PDB entry 9NE7 | electron microscopy, 3.53 A resolution | chains A and T of the 6 polymer chains in the assembly

Chain A:
Molecule: DNA polymerase epsilon catalytic subunit A
Organism: Homo sapiens
Notes: EC 2.7.7.7, 3.1.11.-
UniProtKB: Q07864 (DPOE1_HUMAN); residues 1-1200 here = UniProt positions 1-1200
Amino-acid sequence (1200 residues; numbered 1 to 1200; the number before each row is that of its first residue):
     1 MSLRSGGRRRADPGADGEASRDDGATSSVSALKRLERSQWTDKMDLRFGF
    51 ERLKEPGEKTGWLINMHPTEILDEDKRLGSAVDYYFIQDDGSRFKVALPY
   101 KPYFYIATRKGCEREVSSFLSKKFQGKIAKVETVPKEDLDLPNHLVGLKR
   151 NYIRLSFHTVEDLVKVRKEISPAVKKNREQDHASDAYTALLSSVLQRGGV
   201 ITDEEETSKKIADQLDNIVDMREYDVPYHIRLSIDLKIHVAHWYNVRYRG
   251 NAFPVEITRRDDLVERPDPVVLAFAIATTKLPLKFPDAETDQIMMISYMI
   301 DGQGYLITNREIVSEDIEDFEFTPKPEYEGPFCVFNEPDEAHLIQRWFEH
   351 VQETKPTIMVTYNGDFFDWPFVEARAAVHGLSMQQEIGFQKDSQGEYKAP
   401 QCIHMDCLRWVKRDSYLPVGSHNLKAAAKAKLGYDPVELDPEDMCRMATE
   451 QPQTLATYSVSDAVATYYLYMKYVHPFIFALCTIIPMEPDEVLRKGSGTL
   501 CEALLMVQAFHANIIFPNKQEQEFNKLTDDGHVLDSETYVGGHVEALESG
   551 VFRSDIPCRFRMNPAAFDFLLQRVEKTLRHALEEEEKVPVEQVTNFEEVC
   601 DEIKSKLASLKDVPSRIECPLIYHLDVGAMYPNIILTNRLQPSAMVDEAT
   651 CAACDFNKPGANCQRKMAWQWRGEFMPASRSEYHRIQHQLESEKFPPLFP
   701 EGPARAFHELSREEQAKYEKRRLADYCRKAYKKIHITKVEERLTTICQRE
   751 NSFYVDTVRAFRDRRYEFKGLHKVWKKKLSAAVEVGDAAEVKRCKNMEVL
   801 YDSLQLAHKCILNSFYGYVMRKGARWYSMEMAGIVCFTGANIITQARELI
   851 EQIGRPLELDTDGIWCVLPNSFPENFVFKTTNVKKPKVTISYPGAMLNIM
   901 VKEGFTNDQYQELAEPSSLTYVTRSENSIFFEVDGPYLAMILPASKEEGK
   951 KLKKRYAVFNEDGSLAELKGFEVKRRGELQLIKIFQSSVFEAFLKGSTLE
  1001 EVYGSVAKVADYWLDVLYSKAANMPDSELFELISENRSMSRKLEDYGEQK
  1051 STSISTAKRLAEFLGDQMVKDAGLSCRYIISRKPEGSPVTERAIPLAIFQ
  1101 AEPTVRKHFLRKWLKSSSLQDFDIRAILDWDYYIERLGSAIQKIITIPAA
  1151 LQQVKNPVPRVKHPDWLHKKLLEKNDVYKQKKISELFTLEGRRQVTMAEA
Disordered / not traced: 1-28, 182-212, 1198-1200
Sequence notes: conflict Ala-275 (Asp in Q07864), Ala-277 (Glu in Q07864)
Ion coordination: 4Fe-4S cluster Fe: Cys-651, Cys-654, Cys-663, Cys-747
Ligand contacts: 4Fe-4S cluster (SF4): Leu-145, Cys-651, Cys-654, Phe-656, Asn-657, Cys-663, Gln-664, Thr-745, Cys-747, Arg-749
Swiss-Prot annotation at these positions:
  - modified residue: Ser-1184 (Phosphoserine)
  - natural variant: Ala-189 (A189T: Found in a colorectal sample), Arg-231 (R231H: Found in a colorectal sample), Pro-286 (P286H: Found in a colorectal sample; P286R: Found in a colorectal sample), Phe-367 (F367S: Found in a colorectal sample), Val-411 (V411L: In CRCS12; uncertain significance), Leu-424 (L424V: In CRCS12), Pro-436 (P436R: Found in a colorectal sample), Tyr-458 (Y458F: In CRCS12; uncertain significance), Ser-459 (S459F: Found in a colorectal sample), Arg-762 (R762W: Found in a colorectal sample), Lys-777 (K777N: Found in a colorectal sample), Ala-1007 (A1007P: In IMAGEI; uncertain significance), 1 further natural variant entry in UniProt
From the paper describing this entry:
  - binding site for the 33-nt DNA strand: Lys-733, Arg-975, Arg-976
  - binding site for the 47-nt DNA strand (chain T): Arg-975
  - disease-associated variants - P286K, P286R: decreased catalytic activity (citing earlier work)

Chain T:
Molecule: 47-nt DNA strand
Sequence (47 nucleotides; each row starts with the number of its first residue):
     1 GCCAGCAGCAAAGTGAAAAATCTAAAGCATCACCTTGCTGAACCTCA
Disordered / not traced: 1-13, 35-47

Interface between chain A and chain T:
Contacting residue pairs (5):
  Lys-412(A) / DT14(T)  base contact
  Lys-495(A) / DT14(T)  phosphate contact
  Arg-976(A) / DA17(T)  base contact
  Arg-976(A) / DA18(T)  base contact
  Thr-1090(A) / DT21(T)  phosphate contact
Other interface residues (no listed pair), chain A (5 interface residues in all): Arg-975
Other interface residues (no listed pair), chain T (5 interface residues in all): DG15

Overview:
The chain A/chain T interface involves 5 residues from each chain. Bound to chain A: 4Fe-4S cluster.
Cys-651(A), Cys-654(A), Cys-663(A) and Cys-747(A) form the 4Fe-4S cluster Fe site. From the paper: a binding
site for the 33-nt DNA strand at Lys-733(A), Arg-975(A) and Arg-976(A); P286K and P286R of chain A reduce
catalytic activity.
Here chain A is DNA polymerase epsilon catalytic subunit A (Homo sapiens) and chain T is a 47-nt DNA strand.
Entry 9NE7 (Human polymerase epsilon bound to PCNA and DNA with an in-situ-generated mismatch in the
Pol-backtracking state) was determined by electron microscopy, deposited together with 9NE6, 9NE8, 9NE9 and
9NEA.
